Entry 5HUD (X-ray diffraction, 2.15 A resolution); this record covers chains A and B of the 8 polymer chains in the assembly.

[Chain A (and B)]
Molecule: 3-Deoxy-D-arabino-heptulosonate 7-phosphate (DAHP) synthase
Source organism: Corynebacterium glutamicum
Notes: chain B of this document is another copy of the same molecule, construct and numbering; everything in this record applies to it too
Reference sequence: Q8NNL5 (Q8NNL5_CORGL); residues 11-472 here correspond to UniProt positions 1-462 (UniProt number = residue number - 10)
Amino-acid sequence (472 residues; row label = number of the first residue in the row):
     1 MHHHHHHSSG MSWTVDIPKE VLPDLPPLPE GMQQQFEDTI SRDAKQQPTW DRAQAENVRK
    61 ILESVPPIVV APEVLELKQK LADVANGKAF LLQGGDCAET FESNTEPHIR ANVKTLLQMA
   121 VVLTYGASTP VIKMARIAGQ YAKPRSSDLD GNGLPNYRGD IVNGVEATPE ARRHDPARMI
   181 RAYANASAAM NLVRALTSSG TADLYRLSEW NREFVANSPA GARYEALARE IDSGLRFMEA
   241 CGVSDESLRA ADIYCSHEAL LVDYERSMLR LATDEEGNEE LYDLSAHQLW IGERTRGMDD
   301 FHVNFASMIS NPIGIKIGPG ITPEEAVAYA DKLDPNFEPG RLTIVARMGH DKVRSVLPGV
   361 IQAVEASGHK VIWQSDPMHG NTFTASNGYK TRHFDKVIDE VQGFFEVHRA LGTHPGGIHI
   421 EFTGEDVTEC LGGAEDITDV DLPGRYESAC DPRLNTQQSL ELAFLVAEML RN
Not modelled in the structure: 1-28
Construct notes: initiating methionine (1); expression tag (2-10)
Bound ions: Mn2+: Cys97, His379, Glu421, Asp451
Ligand contacts: tryptophan (TRP): Leu117, Ala120, Val121, Thr124, Lys133, Ala202, Leu204, Leu207, Ser247, Leu248, Ala250, Ala251

[How chain A and chain B interact]
Pairs across the interface - 39 pairs, chain A then chain B:
  Ser64(A) with Thr105(B)
  Pro66(A) with Asn104(B)
  Pro67(A) with Glu106(B); Asn191(B)
  Ile68(A) with Asn191(B), hydrogen bond (backbone-side chain)
  Val70(A) with Leu192(B), hydrophobic; Ser199(B)
  Pro72(A) with Ser199(B)
  Glu73(A) with Ala195(B); Ser199(B)
  Asn104(A) with Pro66(B)
  Thr105(A) with Ser64(B)
  Glu106(A) with Pro67(B)
  Tyr183(A) with Ala188(B)
  Ala184(A) with Ala184(B), hydrophobic
  Ser187(A) with Ala188(B); Asn191(B)
  Ala188(A) with Tyr183(B); Ser187(B)
  Met190(A) with Asn191(B)
  Asn191(A) with Pro67(B); Ile68(B), hydrogen bond (side chain-backbone); Ser187(B); Met190(B); Asn191(B), hydrogen bond (side chain-backbone); Arg194(B), hydrogen bond
  Leu192(A) with Val70(B), hydrophobic
  Arg194(A) with Asn191(B), hydrogen bond; Arg194(B); Ala195(B)
  Ala195(A) with Glu73(B); Arg194(B)
  Ser199(A) with Val70(B); Pro72(B); Glu73(B)
  Arg206(A) with Glu275(B), salt bridge
  Asp245(A) with Glu246(B)
  Glu246(A) with Glu246(B)
  Glu275(A) with Arg206(B), salt bridge
Other interface residues (no listed pair), chain A (27 interface residues in all): Ile109, Ser198, Ser247
Other interface residues (no listed pair), chain B (25 interface residues in all): Ile109, Leu196

[Summary]
Chain A and chain B form an interface of 27 and 25 residues respectively; the contacts include 5 hydrogen
bonds and 2 salt bridges. Polar contacts include Arg206(A)-Glu275(B), Ile68(A)-Asn191(B) and
Asn191(A)-Asn191(B). Bound to chain A: tryptophan. Cys97(A), His379(A), Glu421(A) and Asp451(A) coordinate
Mn2+.
Chain A and chain B are both 3-Deoxy-D-arabino-heptulosonate 7-phosphate (DAHP) synthase (Corynebacterium
glutamicum); the structure, Non-covalent complex of and DAHP synthase and chorismate mutase from
Corynebacterium glutamicum with bound transition state ..., was determined by X-ray diffraction together with
5HUB, 5HUC and 5HUE from the same study.
